PDB entry 5FXD | X-ray diffraction, 1.70 A resolution | chains A and B

# Chain A (and B)
Molecule: Probable vanillyl-alcohol oxidase
Source organism: Rhodococcus jostii RHA1
Notes: chain B of this document is another copy of the same molecule, construct and numbering; everything in this record applies to it too
UniProtKB: Q0SBK1 (Q0SBK1_RHOJR); residues 1-526 here = UniProt positions 1-526
Amino-acid sequence (526 residues; each row starts with the number of its first residue):
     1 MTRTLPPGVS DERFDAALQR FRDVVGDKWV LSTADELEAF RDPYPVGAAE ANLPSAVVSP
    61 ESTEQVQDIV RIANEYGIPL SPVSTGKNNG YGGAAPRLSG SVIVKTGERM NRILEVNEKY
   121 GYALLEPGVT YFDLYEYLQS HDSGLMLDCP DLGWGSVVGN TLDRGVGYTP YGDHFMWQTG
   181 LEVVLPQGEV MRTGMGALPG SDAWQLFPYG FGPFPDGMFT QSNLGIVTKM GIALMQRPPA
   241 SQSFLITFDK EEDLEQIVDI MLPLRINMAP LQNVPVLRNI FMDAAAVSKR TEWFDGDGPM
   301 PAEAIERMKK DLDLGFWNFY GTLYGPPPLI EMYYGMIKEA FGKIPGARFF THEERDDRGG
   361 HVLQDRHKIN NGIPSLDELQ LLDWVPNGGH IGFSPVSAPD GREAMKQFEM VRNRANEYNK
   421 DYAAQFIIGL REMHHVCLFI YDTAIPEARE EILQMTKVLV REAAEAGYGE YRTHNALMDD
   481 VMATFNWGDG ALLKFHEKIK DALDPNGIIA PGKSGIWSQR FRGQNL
Not modelled in the structure: 1
Covalent attachments: flavin-adenine dinucleotide (FAD) linked to His-390
Small-molecule neighbours:
  - FAD (flavin-adenine dinucleotide): Tyr-44, Pro-82, Val-83, Ser-84, Thr-85, Gly-86, Lys-87, Asn-88, Asn-89, Tyr-91, Gly-93, Thr-106, Pro-127, Pro-150, Asp-151, Leu-152, Gly-155, Ser-156, Gly-159, Asn-160, Leu-162, Asp-163, Gly-165, Val-166, Tyr-168, Gly-225, Ile-226, Val-227, Glu-378, Leu-381, Leu-438, Tyr-471, Arg-472, Lys-513
  - isoeugenol (H7Y): Asn-89, Tyr-91, Asp-151, Val-166, Tyr-168, Arg-278, Met-282, Glu-378, Gly-392, Ser-394, Gln-425, Ile-427, Val-436, Leu-438, Tyr-471, Arg-472
From the paper describing this entry:
  - binding site for flavin-adenine dinucleotide: His-390
  - binding site for isoeugenol: Tyr-91, Asp-151, Tyr-168, Arg-278, Glu-378, Gly-392, Tyr-471, Arg-472
  - specificity-determining residues: Met-282, Leu-381, Gly-392, Gln-425
  - catalytic residues: Tyr-91, Tyr-471, Arg-472 (proposed by the authors, not directly observed)

# How chain A and chain B interact
Contacting residue pairs (157; chain A residue first):
  Lys-119(A) / Leu-262(B)
  Lys-119(A) / Ile-266(B)
  Lys-119(A) / Asp-400(B)  salt bridge
  Tyr-120(A) / Leu-262(B)  hydrophobic
  Tyr-120(A) / Ile-266(B)
  Tyr-120(A) / Pro-399(B)
  Tyr-120(A) / Asp-400(B)
  Tyr-120(A) / Arg-431(B)  hydrogen bond (backbone-side chain)
  Gly-121(A) / Arg-431(B)  hydrogen bond (backbone-side chain)
  Arg-164(A) / Tyr-209(B)
  Arg-164(A) / Gly-210(B)  hydrogen bond (side chain-backbone)
  Arg-164(A) / Phe-211(B)
  Arg-164(A) / Gly-212(B)  hydrogen bond (side chain-backbone)
  Arg-164(A) / Phe-214(B)
  Tyr-171(A) / Arg-431(B)  hydrogen bond
  Asp-173(A) / Tyr-209(B)  hydrogen bond
  Phe-175(A) / Tyr-209(B)  hydrophobic
  Phe-175(A) / Phe-214(B)  hydrophobic
  Met-176(A) / Met-176(B)  hydrophobic
  Met-176(A) / Tyr-209(B)
  Trp-177(A) / Leu-430(B)  hydrophobic
  Trp-177(A) / Arg-431(B)
  Val-190(A) / Trp-487(B)
  Val-190(A) / Ala-491(B)
  Met-191(A) / Leu-492(B)  hydrophobic
  Met-191(A) / Phe-495(B)  hydrophobic
  Arg-192(A) / Trp-487(B)
  Gly-194(A) / Phe-485(B)
  Gly-196(A) / Trp-487(B)
  Ala-197(A) / Phe-485(B)
  Ala-197(A) / Asn-486(B)  hydrogen bond (backbone-backbone)
  Ala-197(A) / Trp-487(B)  hydrogen bond (backbone-backbone)
  Ala-197(A) / Leu-492(B)  hydrophobic
  Leu-198(A) / Gly-467(B)
  Leu-198(A) / Tyr-468(B)
  Leu-198(A) / Gly-469(B)
  Leu-198(A) / Thr-484(B)
  Leu-198(A) / Phe-485(B)  hydrophobic
  Pro-199(A) / Thr-484(B)
  Pro-199(A) / Asn-486(B)
  Pro-199(A) / Trp-487(B)
  Ser-201(A) / Gly-467(B)
  Leu-206(A) / Ala-398(B)  hydrophobic
  Leu-206(A) / Arg-431(B)
  Leu-206(A) / Glu-432(B)
  Phe-207(A) / Val-396(B)  hydrophobic
  Phe-207(A) / Glu-432(B)
  Phe-207(A) / His-434(B)
  Phe-207(A) / Tyr-471(B)  hydrophobic
  Tyr-209(A) / Arg-164(B)
  Tyr-209(A) / Asp-173(B)  hydrogen bond
  Tyr-209(A) / Phe-175(B)  hydrophobic
  Tyr-209(A) / Met-176(B)
  Gly-210(A) / Arg-164(B)  hydrogen bond (backbone-side chain)
  Gly-210(A) / Tyr-471(B)
  Phe-211(A) / Arg-164(B)
  Phe-211(A) / Gln-221(B)
  Phe-211(A) / Glu-470(B)
  Phe-211(A) / Thr-473(B)
  Phe-211(A) / Val-481(B)  hydrophobic
  Phe-211(A) / Met-482(B)  hydrophobic
  Phe-211(A) / Phe-485(B)  hydrophobic
  Phe-211(A) / Ser-514(B)
  Gly-212(A) / Arg-164(B)  hydrogen bond (backbone-side chain)
  Gly-212(A) / Thr-220(B)
  Gly-212(A) / Gln-221(B)  hydrogen bond (backbone-side chain)
  Gly-212(A) / Ser-514(B)
  Pro-213(A) / Gly-217(B)
  Pro-213(A) / Met-218(B)
  Pro-213(A) / Thr-220(B)
  Pro-213(A) / Gln-221(B)
  Pro-213(A) / His-496(B)
  Pro-213(A) / Ile-516(B)
  Phe-214(A) / Arg-164(B)
  Phe-214(A) / Phe-175(B)  hydrophobic
  Phe-214(A) / Gly-217(B)  hydrogen bond (backbone-backbone)
  Phe-214(A) / Met-218(B)  hydrogen bond (backbone-backbone)
  Pro-215(A) / Met-218(B)  hydrophobic
  Pro-215(A) / Phe-495(B)  hydrophobic
  Gly-217(A) / Pro-213(B)
  Gly-217(A) / Phe-214(B)  hydrogen bond (backbone-backbone)
  Met-218(A) / Pro-213(B)  hydrophobic
  Met-218(A) / Phe-214(B)  hydrogen bond (backbone-backbone)
  Met-218(A) / Pro-215(B)  hydrophobic
  Met-218(A) / Met-218(B)  hydrophobic
  Phe-219(A) / Phe-495(B)  hydrophobic
  Thr-220(A) / Gly-212(B)
  Thr-220(A) / Pro-213(B)
  Gln-221(A) / Phe-211(B)
  Gln-221(A) / Gly-212(B)  hydrogen bond (side chain-backbone)
  Gln-221(A) / Pro-213(B)
  Ser-222(A) / Pro-213(B)
  Ala-233(A) / Arg-431(B)
  Leu-234(A) / Arg-431(B)  hydrogen bond (backbone-side chain)
  Gln-236(A) / Ile-266(B)
  Gln-236(A) / Asn-267(B)  hydrogen bond
  Leu-262(A) / Lys-119(B)
  Leu-262(A) / Tyr-120(B)  hydrophobic
  Ile-266(A) / Lys-119(B)
  Ile-266(A) / Tyr-120(B)
  Asn-267(A) / Gln-236(B)
  Val-396(A) / Phe-207(B)  hydrophobic
  Ala-398(A) / Tyr-120(B)
  Ala-398(A) / Leu-206(B)  hydrophobic
  Pro-399(A) / Tyr-120(B)
  Asp-400(A) / Lys-119(B)  salt bridge
  Asp-400(A) / Tyr-120(B)
  Arg-431(A) / Tyr-120(B)  hydrogen bond (side chain-backbone)
  Arg-431(A) / Gly-121(B)  hydrogen bond (side chain-backbone)
  Arg-431(A) / Tyr-171(B)  hydrogen bond
  Arg-431(A) / Trp-177(B)
  Arg-431(A) / Leu-206(B)
  Arg-431(A) / Ala-233(B)
  Arg-431(A) / Leu-234(B)  hydrogen bond (side chain-backbone)
  Glu-432(A) / Leu-206(B)
  Glu-432(A) / Phe-207(B)
  His-434(A) / Phe-207(B)
  Gly-467(A) / Leu-198(B)
  Gly-467(A) / Ser-201(B)
  Tyr-468(A) / Leu-198(B)
  Gly-469(A) / Met-195(B)
  Gly-469(A) / Leu-198(B)
  Glu-470(A) / Phe-211(B)
  Tyr-471(A) / Phe-207(B)  hydrophobic
  Tyr-471(A) / Gly-210(B)
  Thr-473(A) / Phe-211(B)
  Val-481(A) / Phe-211(B)  hydrophobic
  Met-482(A) / Phe-211(B)  hydrophobic
  Thr-484(A) / Leu-198(B)
  Thr-484(A) / Pro-199(B)
  Phe-485(A) / Gly-194(B)
  Phe-485(A) / Ala-197(B)
  Phe-485(A) / Leu-198(B)  hydrophobic
  Phe-485(A) / Phe-211(B)  hydrophobic
  Asn-486(A) / Ala-197(B)  hydrogen bond (backbone-backbone)
  Asn-486(A) / Pro-199(B)
  Trp-487(A) / Glu-182(B)
  Trp-487(A) / Val-190(B)
  Trp-487(A) / Arg-192(B)
  Trp-487(A) / Gly-196(B)
  Trp-487(A) / Ala-197(B)  hydrogen bond (backbone-backbone)
  Trp-487(A) / Pro-199(B)
  Ala-491(A) / Val-190(B)
  Leu-492(A) / Ala-197(B)  hydrophobic
  Phe-495(A) / Met-191(B)  hydrophobic
  Phe-495(A) / Pro-215(B)  hydrophobic
  Phe-495(A) / Phe-219(B)  hydrophobic
  Phe-495(A) / Leu-503(B)  hydrophobic
  His-496(A) / Pro-213(B)
  Lys-498(A) / Glu-189(B)  salt bridge
  Lys-498(A) / Ala-502(B)
  Ala-502(A) / Lys-498(B)
  Ala-502(A) / Ala-502(B)  hydrophobic
  Leu-503(A) / Phe-495(B)  hydrophobic
  Ser-514(A) / Phe-211(B)
  Ser-514(A) / Gly-212(B)
  Ile-516(A) / Pro-213(B)
Interface residues without a listed pair, chain A (80 interface residues in all): Glu-182, Leu-185, Met-195, Gly-200, Asp-202, Gln-205, Met-235, Glu-403, Leu-430, Ala-464, Arg-472, Met-478, Ile-499
Interface residues without a listed pair, chain B (81 interface residues in all): Leu-185, Gly-200, Asp-202, Gln-205, Ser-222, Met-235, Glu-403, Ala-464, Arg-472, Met-478, Ile-499

# Summary
Chain A and chain B form an interface of 80 and 81 residues respectively; the contacts include 25 hydrogen
bonds and 3 salt bridges. Among the polar pairs are Lys-119(A)/Asp-400(B), Lys-498(A)/Glu-189(B) and
Tyr-120(A)/Arg-431(B). From the paper: catalytic residues Tyr-91(A), Tyr-471(A) and Arg-472(A); a binding site
for isoeugenol at Tyr-91(A), Asp-151(A) and Tyr-168(A) among others.
Chain A and chain B are both Probable vanillyl-alcohol oxidase (Rhodococcus jostii RHA1); the structure,
Crystal structure of eugenol oxidase in complex with isoeugenol, was determined by X-ray diffraction (same
publication as 5FXE, 5FXF and 5FXP).
